9CZQ - chains A and E of the 8 polymer chains in the assembly; structure by electron microscopy, 2.88 A resolution.

# Chain A
Protein: Isoform 5 of Calcium-activated potassium channel subunit alpha-1
Source organism: Homo sapiens
UniProtKB: Q12791 (KCMA1_HUMAN), isoform Q12791-5; residues 1-1056 here correspond to UniProt positions 66-1121 (UniProt number = residue number + 65)
Chain sequence (1056 residues; row label = number of the first residue in the row):
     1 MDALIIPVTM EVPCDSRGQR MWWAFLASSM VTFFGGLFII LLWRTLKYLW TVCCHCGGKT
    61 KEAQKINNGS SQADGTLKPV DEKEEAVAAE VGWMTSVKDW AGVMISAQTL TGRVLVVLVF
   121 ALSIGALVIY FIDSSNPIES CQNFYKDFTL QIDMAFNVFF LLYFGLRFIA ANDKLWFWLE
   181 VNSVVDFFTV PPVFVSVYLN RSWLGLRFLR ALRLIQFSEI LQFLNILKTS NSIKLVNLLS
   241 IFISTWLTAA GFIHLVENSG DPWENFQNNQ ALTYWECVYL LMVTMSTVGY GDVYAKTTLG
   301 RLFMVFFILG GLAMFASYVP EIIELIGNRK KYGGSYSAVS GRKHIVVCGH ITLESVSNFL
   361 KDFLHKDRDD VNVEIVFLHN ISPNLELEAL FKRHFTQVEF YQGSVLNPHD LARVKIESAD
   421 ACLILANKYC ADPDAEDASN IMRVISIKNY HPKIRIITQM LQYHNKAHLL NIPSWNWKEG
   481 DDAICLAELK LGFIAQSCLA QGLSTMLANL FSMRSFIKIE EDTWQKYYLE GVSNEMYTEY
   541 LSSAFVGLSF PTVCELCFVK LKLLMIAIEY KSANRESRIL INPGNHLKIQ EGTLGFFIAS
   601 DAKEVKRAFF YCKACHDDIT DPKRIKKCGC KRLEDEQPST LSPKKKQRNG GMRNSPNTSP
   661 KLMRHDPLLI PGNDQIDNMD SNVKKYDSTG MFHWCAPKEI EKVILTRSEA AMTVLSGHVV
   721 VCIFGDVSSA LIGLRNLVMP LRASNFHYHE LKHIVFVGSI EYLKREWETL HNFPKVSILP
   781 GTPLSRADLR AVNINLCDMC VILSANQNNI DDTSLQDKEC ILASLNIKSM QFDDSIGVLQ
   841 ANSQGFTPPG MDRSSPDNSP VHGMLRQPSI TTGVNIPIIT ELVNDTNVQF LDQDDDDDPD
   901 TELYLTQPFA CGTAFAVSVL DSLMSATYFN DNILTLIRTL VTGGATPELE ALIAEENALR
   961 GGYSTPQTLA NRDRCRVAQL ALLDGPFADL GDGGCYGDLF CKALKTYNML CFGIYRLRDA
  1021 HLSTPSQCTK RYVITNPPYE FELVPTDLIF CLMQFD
Unresolved in the structure: 1-18, 55-90, 570-576, 616-680, 834-870
Ion coordination: K+ site 1: T287 (shared with 1 residue of chain B; 1 residue of chain C; 1 residue of chain D); K+ site 2: T287, V288 (shared with 2 residues of chain B; 2 residues of chain C; 2 residues of chain D); K+ site 3: V288, G289 (shared with 2 residues of chain B; 2 residues of chain C; 2 residues of chain D); K+ site 4: G289, Y290 (shared with 2 residues of chain B; 2 residues of chain C; 2 residues of chain D); Ca2+ site 1: D367, R514, S533, E535, S600; Mg2+: E374, E399; Ca2+ site 2: N449 (shared with 4 residues of chain B); Ca2+ site 3: Q889, D892, D895, D897 (shared with 1 residue of chain D)
Curated features (UniProtKB/Swiss-Prot):
  - region: L491 to F511 (Segment S7), L548 to I568 (Segment S8), C612 to H616 (Heme-binding motif)
  - motif: T287 to Y290 (Selectivity for potassium)
  - binding site (Mg(2+)): E374, Q397, E399
  - lipidation (S-palmitoyl cysteine): C53, C54, C56
From the paper describing this entry:
  - conformationally variable residues (helix shift): G310

# Chain E
Protein: Large-conductance Ca2+-activated K+ channel beta2 subunit, Calcium-activated potassium channel subunit beta-4
Source organism: Homo sapiens
Notes: fragment: N-terminal 45 residues of kcnmb2 ligated to kcnmb4 (devoid of N terminal first 15 residues)
UniProtKB: chimeric construct of B5BNX0, Q86W47: residues 2-44 from B5BNX0 (B5BNX0_HUMAN) positions 2-44 (same numbers); residues 45-240 from Q86W47 positions 15-210 (UniProt number = residue number - 30)
Chain sequence (239 residues; row label = number of the first residue in the row):
     2 FIWTSGRTSS SYRHDEKRNI YQKIRDHDLL DKRKTVTALK AGEDKSIRLG LFLIISGVVS
    62 LFIFGFCWLS PALQDLQATE ANCTVLSVQQ IGEVFECTFT CGADCRGTSQ YPCVQVYVNN
   122 SESNSRALLH SDEHQLLTNP KCSYIPPCKR ENQKNLESVM NWQQYWKDEI GSQPFTCYFN
   182 QHQRPDDVLL HRTHDEIVLL HCFLWPLVTF VVGVLIVVLT ICAKSLAVKA EAMKKRKFS
Unresolved in the structure: 14-33, 236-240
Disulfide bonds: C84-C178, C98-C149, C114-C143
Curated features (UniProtKB/Swiss-Prot):
  - glycosylation (N-linked (GlcNAc...) asparagine): N83, N120
From the paper describing this entry:
  - contacts within the chain: C102-C106 (disulfide)

# Interface between chain A and chain E
Residue-residue contacts (45; chain A residue first):
  F33(A) with L50(E), hydrophobic
  F34(A) with L54(E), hydrophobic; V213(E), hydrophobic; I217(E), hydrophobic
  L37(A) with L50(E), hydrophobic; I217(E), hydrophobic
  F38(A) with L216(E), hydrophobic; I217(E), hydrophobic; L220(E), hydrophobic
  L41(A) with S47(E); T221(E)
  L42(A) with L220(E), hydrophobic
  R44(A) with L40(E); E44(E), salt bridge
  T45(A) with A224(E); L227(E)
  Y48(A) with L40(E); A224(E); L227(E), hydrophobic; A228(E)
  T51(A) with A231(E); M234(E)
  D173(A) with A39(E); L40(E); G43(E)
  L175(A) with G43(E); E44(E)
  W176(A) with A42(E); G43(E); K46(E)
  L179(A) with K46(E), hydrogen bond (backbone-side chain); S47(E); L50(E), hydrophobic
  P262(A) with W69(E); V199(E), hydrophobic; C203(E), hydrophobic
  W263(A) with F65(E), hydrophobic; C68(E), hydrophobic; W69(E), hydrophobic
  N265(A) with T194(E), hydrogen bond (side chain-backbone); D196(E)
  L302(A) with I64(E), hydrophobic
  F315(A) with F2(E), hydrophobic
  A316(A) with F2(E), hydrophobic
  P320(A) with F2(E), hydrophobic
Also at the interface, not in a pair above, chain A (29 interface residues in all): L49, C54, E180, F266, S286, T287, T298, L299
Also at the interface, not in a pair above, chain E (31 interface residues in all): I3, P72, C223
From the paper, about this interface:
  - interface residues, chain A: T287(A), A316(A) (from molecular simulation)
  - interface residues, chain E: F2(E), I3(E)

# Overview
29 residues of chain A face 31 of chain E across their interface; the contacts include 2 hydrogen bonds and 1
salt bridge. Among the polar pairs are R44(A)-E44(E), L179(A)-K46(E) and N265(A)-T194(E). From UniProt: 3
Mg2+-binding residues on chain A. From the paper: interface residues T287(A), A316(A) and F2(E) among others;
conformational variability at G310(A).
Here chain A is Isoform 5 of Calcium-activated potassium channel subunit alpha-1 and chain E is
Large-conductance Ca2+-activated K+ channel beta2 subunit, Calcium-activated potassium channel subunit beta-4,
both from Homo sapiens. Entry 9CZQ (Ca2+ bound open-inactivated hSlo1 + beta2N-beta4 channel in detergent) was
determined by electron microscopy together with 9CZH, 9CZJ, 9CZK, 9CZM, 9CZO, 9D18 and 9D19 from the same
study.
